PDB entry 5CQ2 | X-ray diffraction, 1.40 A resolution | chains A and B of the 3 polymer chains in the assembly

[Chain A]
Molecule: E3 ubiquitin-protein ligase Itchy homolog
From: Homo sapiens
Notes: EC 6.3.2.-
Reference sequence: Q96J02 (ITCH_HUMAN), isoform Q96J02-3; residues 433-521 here correspond to UniProt positions 282-370 (UniProt number = residue number - 151)
Sequence (90 residues; row label = number of the first residue in the row):
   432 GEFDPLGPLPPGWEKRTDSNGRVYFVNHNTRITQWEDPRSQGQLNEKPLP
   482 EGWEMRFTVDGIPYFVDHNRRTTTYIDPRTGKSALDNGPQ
Unresolved in the structure: 432-437, 473-476, 518-521
Sequence notes: expression tag (432)

[Chain B]
Molecule: Thioredoxin-interacting protein
Reference sequence: Q9H3M7 (TXNIP_HUMAN); numbering as in UniProt (aligned over 327-338)
Sequence (14 residues; row label = number of the first residue in the row):
   326 XTPEAPPCYMDVIX
Sequence notes: acetylation (326); amidation (339)
Modified / non-standard residues: ACE (acetyl group) at position 326; NH2 (amino group) at position 339
From the paper describing this entry:
  - post-translational modification sites: Tyr-334

[Interface between chain A and chain B]
Residue-residue contacts (18; chain A residue first):
  Arg-447(A) with Val-337(B), hydrogen bond (side chain-backbone); Ile-338(B)
  Asp-449(A) with Pro-332(B)
  Arg-453(A) with Glu-329(B)
  Tyr-455(A) with Pro-332(B), hydrophobic; Val-337(B)
  Val-457(A) with Tyr-334(B), hydrophobic; Ile-338(B), hydrophobic
  His-459(A) with Tyr-334(B), hydrogen bond; Ile-338(B)
  Arg-462(A) with Tyr-334(B), hydrogen bond
  Thr-464(A) with Pro-331(B); Pro-332(B), hydrogen bond (side chain-backbone); Tyr-334(B)
  Gln-465(A) with Pro-331(B)
  Trp-466(A) with Glu-329(B), hydrogen bond (side chain-backbone); Ala-330(B); Pro-331(B)
Interface residues without a listed pair, chain A (11 interface residues in all): Ile-463
Interface residues without a listed pair, chain B (8 interface residues in all): Cys-333
Interface features reported in the paper:
  - residue pairs: Tyr-455(A)/Pro-332(B), Val-457(A)/Tyr-334(B), His-459(A)/Tyr-334(B), Arg-462(A)/Tyr-334(B), Thr-464(A)/Pro-332(B) (hydrogen bond), Trp-466(A)/Pro-331(B)
  - interface residues, chain A: Gln-465(A)
  - interface residues, chain B: Tyr-334(B)

[Overview]
Chain A and chain B form an interface of 11 and 8 residues respectively; the contacts include 5 hydrogen
bonds. Polar pairs include Arg-447(A)/Val-337(B), His-459(A)/Tyr-334(B) and Arg-462(A)/Tyr-334(B). The authors
report contacts between Tyr-455(A) and Pro-332(B), Val-457(A) and Tyr-334(B) and His-459(A) and Tyr-334(B)
among others; a hydrogen bond between Thr-464(A) and Pro-332(B). From the paper: interface residues Gln-465(A)
and Tyr-334(B); a modification site at Tyr-334(B).
Here chain A is E3 ubiquitin-protein ligase Itchy homolog (Homo sapiens) and chain B is
Thioredoxin-interacting protein. Entry 5CQ2 (Crystal Structure of tandem WW domains of ITCH in complex with
TXNIP peptide) was determined by X-ray diffraction together with 5DF6 from the same study.
